6NF2 - chains H and L of the 24 polymer chains in the assembly; structure by electron microscopy, 3.70 A resolution.

== Chain H ==
Name: 0PV-c.01 Heavy Chain
Source organism: Homo sapiens
Amino-acid sequence (229 residues; each row starts with the number of its first residue; a row labelled like 31A-31B holds insertion residues (31A, then the next letters in order)):
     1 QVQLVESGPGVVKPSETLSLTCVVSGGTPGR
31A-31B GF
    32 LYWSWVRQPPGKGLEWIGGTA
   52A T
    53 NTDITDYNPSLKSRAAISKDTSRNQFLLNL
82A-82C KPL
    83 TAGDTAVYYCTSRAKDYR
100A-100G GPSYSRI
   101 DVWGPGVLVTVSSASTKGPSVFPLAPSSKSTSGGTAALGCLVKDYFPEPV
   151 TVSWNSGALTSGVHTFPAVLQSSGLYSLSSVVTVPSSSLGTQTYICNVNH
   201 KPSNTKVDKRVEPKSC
Unresolved in the structure: 113-216
Disulfides: Cys22-Cys92

== Chain L ==
Name: 0PV-c.01 Light Chain
Source organism: Homo sapiens
Amino-acid sequence (219 residues; numbered 1 to 214 plus 5 insertion-coded residues; the number before each row is that of its first residue; a row labelled like 30A-30E holds insertion residues (30A, then the next letters in order)):
     1 DIVMTQTPLSLPVTPGEPASISCRSSQSLL
30A-30E DSDGN
    31 TCLDWFLQKPGQSPQLLIYDVSNRVSGVPDRFSGSGSDTDFTLKISRVEA
    81 EDVGVYYCMQFVEFPLTFGGGTKVEIRRTVAAPSVFIFPPSDEQLKSGTA
   131 SVVCLLNNFYPREAKVQWKVDNALQSGNSQESVTEQDSKDSTYSLSSTLT
   181 LSKADYEKHKVYACEVTHQGLSSPVTKSFNRGEC
Unresolved in the structure: 108-214
Disulfides: Cys23-Cys88

== Interface between chain H and chain L ==
Contacting residue pairs (28):
  Tyr33(H) - Phe94(L)
  Val37(H) - Phe98(L)  hydrophobic
  Gln39(H) - Gln38(L)  hydrogen bond
  Gln39(H) - Tyr87(L)  hydrogen bond
  Gly42(H) - Lys103(L)  hydrogen bond (backbone-side chain)
  Lys43(H) - Tyr87(L)  hydrogen bond (backbone-side chain)
  Gly44(H) - Tyr87(L)
  Leu45(H) - Tyr87(L)  hydrophobic
  Leu45(H) - Phe98(L)
  Glu46(H) - Leu96(L)
  Trp47(H) - Phe94(L)  hydrophobic
  Trp47(H) - Pro95(L)  hydrophobic
  Trp47(H) - Leu96(L)
  Asp58(H) - Phe94(L)
  Asn60(H) - Pro95(L)
  Pro61(H) - Pro95(L)
  Tyr91(H) - Gln42(L)  hydrogen bond (side chain-backbone)
  Tyr91(H) - Ser43(L)
  Tyr91(H) - Pro44(L)
  Arg95(H) - Leu96(L)
  Tyr100D(H) - Asp50(L)
  Arg100F(H) - Tyr49(L)
  Arg100F(H) - Asp50(L)  salt bridge
  Asp101(H) - Phe36(L)
  Asp101(H) - Leu46(L)
  Trp103(H) - Phe36(L)
  Trp103(H) - Ser43(L)
  Gly104(H) - Ser43(L)  hydrogen bond (backbone-side chain)
Other interface residues (no listed pair), chain H (21 interface residues in all): Ser100E, Pro105
Other interface residues (no listed pair), chain L (16 interface residues in all): Gly99, Gly100

== Overview ==
21 residues of chain H face 16 of chain L across their interface, with 6 hydrogen bonds and 1 salt bridge.
Polar pairs include Arg100F(H)-Asp50(L), Gln39(H)-Gln38(L) and Gln39(H)-Tyr87(L).
Here chain H is 0PV-c.01 Heavy Chain and chain L is 0PV-c.01 Light Chain, both from Homo sapiens. Entry 6NF2
(Cryo-EM structure of vaccine-elicited antibody 0PV-c.01 in complex with HIV-1 Env BG505 DS-SOSIP and
antibodies VRC03 ...) was determined by electron microscopy, deposited together with 6MPH, 6MQC, 6MQE, 6MQM,
6MQR, 6N16 and 4 further entries.
